Entry 3TON (X-ray diffraction, 2.95 A resolution); this record covers chain A.

[Chain A]
Protein: Maltase-glucoamylase, intestinal
Organism: Homo sapiens
Notes: EC 3.2.1.20, 3.2.1.3; fragment: C-terminal domain
Reference sequence: O43451 (MGA_HUMAN); residues 960-1853 here = UniProt positions 960-1853
Amino-acid sequence (908 residues; each row starts with the number of its first residue):
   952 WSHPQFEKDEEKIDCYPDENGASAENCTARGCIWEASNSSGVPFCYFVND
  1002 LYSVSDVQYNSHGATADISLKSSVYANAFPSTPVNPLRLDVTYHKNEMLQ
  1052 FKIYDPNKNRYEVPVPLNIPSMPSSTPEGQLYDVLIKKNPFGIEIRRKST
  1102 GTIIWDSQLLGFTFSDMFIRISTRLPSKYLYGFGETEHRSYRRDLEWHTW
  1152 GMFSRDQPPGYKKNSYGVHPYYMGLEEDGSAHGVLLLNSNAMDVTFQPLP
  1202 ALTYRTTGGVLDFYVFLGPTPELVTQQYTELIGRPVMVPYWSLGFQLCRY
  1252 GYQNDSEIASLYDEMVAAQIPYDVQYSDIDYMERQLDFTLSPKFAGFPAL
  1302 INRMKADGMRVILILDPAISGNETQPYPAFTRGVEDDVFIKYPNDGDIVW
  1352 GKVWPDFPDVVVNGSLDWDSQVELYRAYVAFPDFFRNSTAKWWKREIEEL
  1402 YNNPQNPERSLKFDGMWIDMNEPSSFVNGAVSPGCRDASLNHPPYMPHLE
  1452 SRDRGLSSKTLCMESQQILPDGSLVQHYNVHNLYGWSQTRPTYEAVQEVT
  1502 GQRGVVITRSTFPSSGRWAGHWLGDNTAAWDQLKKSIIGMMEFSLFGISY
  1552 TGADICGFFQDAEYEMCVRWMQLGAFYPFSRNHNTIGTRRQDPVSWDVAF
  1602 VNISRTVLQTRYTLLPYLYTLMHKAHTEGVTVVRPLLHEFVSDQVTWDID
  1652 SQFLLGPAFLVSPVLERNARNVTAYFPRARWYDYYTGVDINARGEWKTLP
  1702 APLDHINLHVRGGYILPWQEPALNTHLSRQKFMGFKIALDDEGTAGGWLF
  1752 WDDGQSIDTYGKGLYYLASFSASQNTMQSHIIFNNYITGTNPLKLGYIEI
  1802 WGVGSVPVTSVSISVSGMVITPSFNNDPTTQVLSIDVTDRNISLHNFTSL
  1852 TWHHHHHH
Not modelled in the structure: 952-959, 1850-1859
Construct notes: expression tag (952-959, 1854-1859)
Cystine bridges: C966-C983, C978-C996, C1436-C1463, C1557-C1568
UniProt features mapped onto this chain:
  - active site: D1420 (Nucleophile), E1423, D1526 (Proton donor)
  - modified residue: Y1282 (Sulfotyrosine)
  - glycosylation (N-linked (GlcNAc...) asparagine): N977, N989, N1255, N1323, N1364, N1388
  - mutagenesis: Y1251 (Y1251W: Decreases alpha-1,4-glucosidase activity toward maltose), D1357 to R1377 (Decreases alpha-1,4-glucosidase activity toward long oligomaltose substrates having four to seven D-glucose residues)

[Summary]
From UniProt: 3 active-site residues and one mutagenesis site.
Chain A is Maltase-glucoamylase, intestinal (Homo sapiens); the structure, Crystral Structure of the
C-terminal Subunit of Human Maltase-Glucoamylase, was determined by X-ray diffraction (same publication as
3TOP).
